PDB entry 8WMI | electron microscopy, 3.53 A resolution | chains R and A

== Chain R ==
Molecule: crRNA
Organism: Escherichia coli
Sequence (39 nucleotides; numbered 0 to 38; the number before each row is that of its first residue; numbering starts at 0):
     0 UUGAUGUCAC GGAACCUUUG UUGUCUUCGA CAUGGGUAA

== Chain A ==
Molecule: CRISPR-associated RAMP family protein
Organism: Desulfonema ishimotonii
UniProtKB: A0A401FT36 (A0A401FT36_9BACT); residue numbers follow UniProt; this construct covers 1-1273, 1275-1540, 1542-1601
Sequence (1601 residues; each row starts with the number of its first residue; note: 2 numbers in that range are skipped by the numbering (no residue carries them; nothing is unmodelled there)):
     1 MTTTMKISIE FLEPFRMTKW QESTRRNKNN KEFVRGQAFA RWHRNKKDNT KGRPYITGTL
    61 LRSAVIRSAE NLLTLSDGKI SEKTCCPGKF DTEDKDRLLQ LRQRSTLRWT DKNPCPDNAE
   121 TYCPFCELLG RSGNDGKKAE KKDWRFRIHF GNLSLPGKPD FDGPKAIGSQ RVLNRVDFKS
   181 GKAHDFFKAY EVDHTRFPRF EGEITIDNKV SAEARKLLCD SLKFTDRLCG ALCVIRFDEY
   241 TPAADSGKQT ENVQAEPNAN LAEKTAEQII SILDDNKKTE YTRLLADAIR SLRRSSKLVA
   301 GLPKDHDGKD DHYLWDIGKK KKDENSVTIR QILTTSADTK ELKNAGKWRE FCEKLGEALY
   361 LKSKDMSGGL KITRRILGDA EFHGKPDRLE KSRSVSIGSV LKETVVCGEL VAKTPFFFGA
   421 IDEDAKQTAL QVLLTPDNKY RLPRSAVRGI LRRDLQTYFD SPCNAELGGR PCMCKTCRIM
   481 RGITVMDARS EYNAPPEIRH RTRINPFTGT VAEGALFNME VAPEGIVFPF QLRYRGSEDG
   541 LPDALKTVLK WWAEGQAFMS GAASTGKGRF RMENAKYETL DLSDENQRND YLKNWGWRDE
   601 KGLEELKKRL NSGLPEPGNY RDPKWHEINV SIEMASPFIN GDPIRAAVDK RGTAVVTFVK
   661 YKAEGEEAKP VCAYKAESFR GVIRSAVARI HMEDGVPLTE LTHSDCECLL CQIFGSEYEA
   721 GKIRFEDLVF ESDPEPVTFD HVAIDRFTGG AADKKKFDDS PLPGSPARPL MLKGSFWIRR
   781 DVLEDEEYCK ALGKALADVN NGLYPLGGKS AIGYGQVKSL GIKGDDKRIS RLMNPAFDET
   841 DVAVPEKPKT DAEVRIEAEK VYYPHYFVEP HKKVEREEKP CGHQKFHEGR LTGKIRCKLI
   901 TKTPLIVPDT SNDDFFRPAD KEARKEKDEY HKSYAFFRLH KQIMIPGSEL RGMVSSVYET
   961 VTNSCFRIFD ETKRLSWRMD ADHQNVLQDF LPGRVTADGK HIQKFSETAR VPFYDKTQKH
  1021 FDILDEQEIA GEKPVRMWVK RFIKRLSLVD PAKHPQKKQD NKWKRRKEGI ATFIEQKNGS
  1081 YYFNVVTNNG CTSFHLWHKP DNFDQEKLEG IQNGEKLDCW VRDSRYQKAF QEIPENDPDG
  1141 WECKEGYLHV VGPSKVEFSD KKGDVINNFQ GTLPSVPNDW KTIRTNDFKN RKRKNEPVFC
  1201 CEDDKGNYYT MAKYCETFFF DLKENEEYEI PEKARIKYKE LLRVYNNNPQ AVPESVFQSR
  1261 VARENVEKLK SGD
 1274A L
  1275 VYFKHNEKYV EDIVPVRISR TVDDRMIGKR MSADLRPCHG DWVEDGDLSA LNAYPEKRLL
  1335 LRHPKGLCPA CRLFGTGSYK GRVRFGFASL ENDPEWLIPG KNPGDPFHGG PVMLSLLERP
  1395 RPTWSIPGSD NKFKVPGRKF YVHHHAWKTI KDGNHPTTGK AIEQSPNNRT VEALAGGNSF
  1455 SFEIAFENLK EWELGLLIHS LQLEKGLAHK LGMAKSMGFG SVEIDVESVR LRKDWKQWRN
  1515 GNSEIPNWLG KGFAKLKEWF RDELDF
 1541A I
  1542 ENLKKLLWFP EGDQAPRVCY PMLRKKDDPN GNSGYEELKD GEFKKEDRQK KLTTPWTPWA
Disordered / not traced: 133-145, 239-259, 319-327, 365-398, 835-842, 919-929, 983-987, 1009-1225, 1252-1272, 1315-1339
Sequence notes: engineered mutation Ala429 (Asp in A0A401FT36), Ala654 (Asp in A0A401FT36)
Bound ions: Zn2+ site 1: Cys86, Cys115, Cys123, Cys126; Zn2+ site 2: Cys463, Cys472, Cys474, Cys477; Zn2+ site 3: His703, Cys706, Cys708, Cys711; Zn2+ site 4: Cys965, Cys1312, Cys1342

== How chain R and chain A interact ==
Residue-residue contacts (199; chain R residue first):
  U0(R) with His43(A), hydrogen bond to the sugar; Tyr55(A), base contact
  U1(R) with Arg41(A), salt bridge to the phosphate; Tyr55(A), phosphate contact; Thr57(A), sugar contact; Thr59(A), hydrogen bond to the sugar; Phe150(A), base contact; Gly151(A), base contact; Asn152(A), hydrogen bond to the base
  G2(R) with Phe146(A), sugar contact; Phe150(A), base contact
  A3(R) with Arg62(A), base contact; Phe146(A), base contact; His149(A), base contact; Phe150(A), base contact
  U4(R) with Arg62(A), phosphate contact; Asp91(A), hydrogen bond to the base; Glu93(A), base contact; Arg131(A), base contact
  G5(R) with Phe90(A), base contact; Asp91(A), hydrogen bond to the base; Thr92(A), base contact; Leu101(A), sugar contact; Arg102(A), hydrogen bond to the sugar
  U6(R) with Gln37(A), hydrogen bond to the base; Ala38(A), base contact; Thr59(A), base contact; Leu60(A), base contact; Ser63(A), phosphate contact; Gln100(A), sugar contact; Leu101(A), sugar contact; Arg102(A), salt bridge to the phosphate
  C7(R) with Arg67(A), hydrogen bond to the phosphate; Leu101(A), phosphate contact; Arg102(A), phosphate contact; Gln103(A), hydrogen bond to the phosphate; Arg104(A), sugar contact; Pro471(A), base contact; Arg481(A), hydrogen bond to the base
  A8(R) with Arg35(A), hydrogen bond to the sugar; Phe39(A), sugar contact; Arg67(A), salt bridge to the phosphate; Gln100(A), base contact
  C9(R) with Arg67(A), base contact; Asp226(A), base contact; Arg227(A), hydrogen bond to the sugar; Gly230(A), phosphate contact; Arg448(A), hydrogen bond to the sugar; Met480(A), sugar contact; Ile483(A), sugar contact
  G10(R) with Leu467(A), base contact; Gly468(A), hydrogen bond to the base
  G11(R) with Arg35(A), hydrogen bond to the base; Asn174(A), hydrogen bond to the sugar; Arg175(A), base contact; Asp185(A), base contact; Phe187(A), base contact; Arg452(A), salt bridge to the phosphate
  A12(R) with Arg175(A), phosphate contact; Val176(A), hydrogen bond to the phosphate; Ser445(A), sugar contact; Ala446(A), sugar contact; Gly449(A), phosphate contact; Ile450(A), base contact; Arg453(A), base contact
  A13(R) with Arg171(A), salt bridge to the phosphate; Val172(A), base contact; Leu173(A), phosphate contact; Asn174(A), hydrogen bond to the base; Phe186(A), base contact; Gly419(A), sugar contact; Ile421(A), base contact; Ser445(A), hydrogen bond to the phosphate
  C14(R) with Val176(A), sugar contact; Gly181(A), hydrogen bond to the sugar; Lys182(A), base contact; Ala183(A), hydrogen bond to the base; Phe417(A), phosphate contact; Gly419(A), hydrogen bond to the phosphate
  C15(R) with Lys182(A), hydrogen bond to the base; Ala562(A), phosphate contact; Ser716(A), hydrogen bond to the sugar; Glu717(A), hydrogen bond to the sugar
  U16(R) with Ser564(A), phosphate contact; Gly715(A), sugar contact; Ser716(A), sugar contact; Glu717(A), sugar contact; Ala720(A), phosphate contact; Gly721(A), hydrogen bond to the phosphate
  U17(R) with Arg501(A), salt bridge to the phosphate; Thr502(A), hydrogen bond to the sugar; Arg503(A), base contact; Phe517(A), base contact; Arg684(A), salt bridge to the phosphate
  U18(R) with Thr502(A), sugar contact; Ile504(A), phosphate contact; Glu677(A), sugar contact; Ser678(A), phosphate contact; Gly681(A), phosphate contact; Val682(A), base contact
  G19(R) with His500(A), base contact; Arg501(A), phosphate contact; Thr502(A), hydrogen bond to the phosphate; Leu516(A), base contact; Gly641(A), sugar contact; Asp642(A), sugar contact; Pro643(A), sugar contact; Lys675(A), salt bridge to the phosphate; Ser678(A), phosphate contact
  U20(R) with Thr510(A), base contact; Val511(A), base contact; Asn640(A), phosphate contact; Gly641(A), hydrogen bond to the phosphate
  U21(R) with Gly509(A), sugar contact; Thr510(A), base contact; Lys809(A), phosphate contact; Ser810(A), hydrogen bond to the phosphate; Thr1350(A), sugar contact; Gly1351(A), base contact; Lys1354(A), phosphate contact
  G22(R) with Ala811(A), phosphate contact; Phe1348(A), sugar contact; Gly1349(A), sugar contact; Thr1350(A), sugar contact; Gly1351(A), hydrogen bond to the sugar; Gly1355(A), hydrogen bond to the phosphate
  U23(R) with Val742(A), sugar contact; Ala743(A), hydrogen bond to the sugar; Lys754(A), base contact; Phe757(A), base contact; Arg951(A), salt bridge to the phosphate; Arg967(A), salt bridge to the phosphate; Ile968(A), sugar contact
  C24(R) with Val742(A), sugar contact; Ile744(A), hydrogen bond to the phosphate; Arg746(A), salt bridge to the phosphate; Ser948(A), sugar contact; Glu949(A), base contact; Gly952(A), sugar contact; Arg967(A), salt bridge to the phosphate
  U25(R) with Asp740(A), base contact; His741(A), phosphate contact; Val742(A), hydrogen bond to the phosphate; Lys756(A), base contact; Pro908(A), sugar contact; Thr910(A), base contact; Ser948(A), hydrogen bond to the phosphate
  U26(R) with Ile744(A), sugar contact; Gly749(A), hydrogen bond to the sugar; Gly750(A), base contact; Ala751(A), hydrogen bond to the base; Pro908(A), phosphate contact; Glu949(A), phosphate contact; Gly1486(A), sugar contact; Met1487(A), phosphate contact; Lys1489(A), hydrogen bond to the phosphate
  C27(R) with Leu1391(A), sugar contact; Glu1392(A), hydrogen bond to the sugar; Arg1393(A), hydrogen bond to the base; Pro1394(A), phosphate contact; Tyr1415(A), sugar contact; Met1487(A), phosphate contact; Ala1488(A), hydrogen bond to the phosphate; Lys1489(A), hydrogen bond to the phosphate; Ser1490(A), phosphate contact
  G28(R) with Glu1392(A), hydrogen bond to the base; Arg1393(A), sugar contact; Lys1413(A), salt bridge to the phosphate; Tyr1415(A), phosphate contact; Ser1490(A), phosphate contact; Tyr1561(A), hydrogen bond to the phosphate; Tyr1576(A), sugar contact
  A29(R) with Tyr863(A), hydrogen bond to the phosphate; Gln1250(A), base contact; Arg1395(A), hydrogen bond to the phosphate; Trp1398(A), phosphate contact; Tyr1561(A), phosphate contact; Leu1564(A), base contact; Tyr1576(A), sugar contact
  C30(R) with Gln1250(A), hydrogen bond to the sugar; Arg1395(A), salt bridge to the phosphate; Thr1397(A), hydrogen bond to the phosphate; Trp1398(A), phosphate contact; Leu1564(A), base contact; Lys1580(A), salt bridge to the phosphate
  A31(R) with Asn1248(A), hydrogen bond to the phosphate; Gln1250(A), hydrogen bond to the sugar
  U32(R) with Arg978(A), salt bridge to the phosphate; Tyr1245(A), phosphate contact; Asn1248(A), hydrogen bond to the phosphate
  G33(R) with Arg978(A), salt bridge to the phosphate; Tyr1245(A), hydrogen bond to the phosphate; Val1290(A), sugar contact; Ile1292(A), base contact
  G34(R) with Ala981(A), base contact; Arg1291(A), hydrogen bond to the base; Ile1292(A), base contact
  G35(R) with Arg1291(A), hydrogen bond to the base
  U36(R) with Arg1291(A), hydrogen bond to the base
Other interface residues (no listed pair), chain A (161 interface residues in all): Gly58, Lys89, Leu129, Phe418, Thr484, Met559, Gly561, Ala563, Arg680, Ser685, Phe714, Tyr718, Glu719, Gly807, Gly808, His865, Ser955, Tyr1353, Arg1565

== Overview ==
37 residues of chain R and 161 residues of chain A are in contact; the contacts include 56 hydrogen bonds and
17 salt bridges. Among the polar pairs are U1(R)-Asn152(A), U4(R)-Asp91(A) and G5(R)-Asp91(A). Cys86(A),
Cys115(A), Cys123(A) and Cys126(A) coordinate Zn2+ site 1.
Here chain R is crRNA (Escherichia coli) and chain A is CRISPR-associated RAMP family protein (Desulfonema
ishimotonii). Entry 8WMI (Cryo-EM structure of DiCas7-11 mutant in complex with crRNA) was determined by
electron microscopy (same publication as 8WM4, 8WMC and 8WML).
